PDB entry 8TQS | X-ray diffraction, 2.21 A resolution | chains D and H of the 3 polymer chains in the assembly

[Chain D]
Molecule: 30-nt DNA strand
Sequence (30 nucleotides; numbered 7 to 36; the number before each row is that of its first residue):
     7 AAGTCCGTGGTAGGGCAGGTTGGGGTGACT
Ion coordination: Mg2+: DG15, DG16, DG19, DG25, DG28

[Chain H]
Name: Thrombin heavy chain
Source organism: Homo sapiens
Reference sequence: P00734 (THRB_HUMAN); the construct lacks a stretch of the UniProt sequence and is renumbered around it, so the offset changes along the chain: 16-36 = UniProt 364-384; 37-60 = UniProt 386-409; 61-77 = UniProt 419-435; 78-97 = UniProt 437-456; 7 more segments
Amino-acid sequence (259 residues; row label = number of the first residue in the row; note: 4 numbers in that range are skipped by the numbering (no residue carries them; nothing is unmodelled there); a row labelled like 60A-60I holds insertion residues (60A, then the next letters in order)):
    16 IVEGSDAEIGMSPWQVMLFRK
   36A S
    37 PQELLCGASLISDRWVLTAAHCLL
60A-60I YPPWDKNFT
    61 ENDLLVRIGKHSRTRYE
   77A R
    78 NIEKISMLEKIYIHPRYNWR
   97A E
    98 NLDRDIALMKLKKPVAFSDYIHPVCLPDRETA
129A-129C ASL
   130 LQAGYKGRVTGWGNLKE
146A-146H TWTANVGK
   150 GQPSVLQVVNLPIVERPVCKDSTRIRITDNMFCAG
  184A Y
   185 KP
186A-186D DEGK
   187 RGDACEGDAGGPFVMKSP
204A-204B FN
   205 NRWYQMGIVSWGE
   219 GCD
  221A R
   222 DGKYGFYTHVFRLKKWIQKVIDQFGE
Unresolved in the structure: 146A-146H
Disulfides: Cys-42/Cys-58, Cys-168/Cys-182, Cys-191/Cys-220
Sequence notes: engineered mutation Ala-195 (Ser568 in P00734)
Ion coordination: Na+: Arg-221A, Lys-224
Small-molecule neighbours:
  - 4CC (N-[(2-{[(4-carbamimidoylphenyl)amino]methyl}-1-methyl-1H-benzimidazol-5-yl)carbonyl]-N-pyridin-2-yl-beta-alanine): His-57, Tyr-60A, Trp-60D, Arg-97, Glu-97A, Asn-98, Leu-99, Ile-174, Asp-189, Ala-190, Cys-191, Glu-192, Ala-195, Val-213, Ser-214, Trp-215, Gly-216, Glu-217, Gly-219, Cys-220, Gly-226
  - N-acetylglucosamine (NAG; 2-acetamido-2-deoxy-beta-D-glucopyranose): Leu-60, Pro-60B, Asn-60G
UniProt features mapped onto this chain:
  - region: Ala-183 to Val-200 (High affinity receptor-binding region which is also known as the TP508 peptide)
  - active site (Charge relay system): His-57, Asp-102
  - glycosylation: Asn-60G (N-linked (GlcNAc...) (complex) asparagine)
From the paper describing this entry:
  - binding site for 4CC: Asp-189

[Interface between chain D and chain H]
Pairs across the interface (40; chain D residue first):
  DG13(D) with Arg-93(H), salt bridge to the phosphate
  DG16(D) with Arg-93(H), base contact
  DT17(D) with Pro-92(H), hydrogen bond to the base; Arg-93(H), base contact; Tyr-94(H), hydrogen bond to the base; Asn-95(H), hydrogen bond to the phosphate; Trp-96(H), sugar contact; Arg-97(H), salt bridge to the phosphate; Glu-97A(H), phosphate contact
  DA18(D) with Pro-92(H), base contact
  DG25(D) with Lys-240(H), phosphate contact
  DT26(D) with Tyr-89(H), base contact; Ile-90(H), base contact; Pro-92(H), base contact; Trp-237(H), hydrogen bond to the base; Lys-240(H), sugar contact; Val-241(H), sugar contact; Phe-245(H), base contact
  DT27(D) with His-91(H), sugar contact; Pro-92(H), base contact; Arg-93(H), hydrogen bond to the phosphate; Trp-237(H), sugar contact
  DG28(D) with Arg-93(H), salt bridge to the phosphate; Arg-101(H), salt bridge to the phosphate
  DG29(D) with Arg-93(H), hydrogen bond to the base; Arg-101(H), hydrogen bond to the base
  DG30(D) with Arg-233(H), base contact
  DG31(D) with Arg-126(H), salt bridge to the phosphate; Asp-178(H), hydrogen bond to the base; Arg-233(H), hydrogen bond to the sugar
  DT32(D) with Arg-126(H), salt bridge to the phosphate; Leu-130(H), sugar contact; Ile-162(H), base contact; Arg-165(H), base contact; Phe-181(H), base contact; His-230(H), salt bridge to the phosphate; Phe-232(H), phosphate contact; Arg-233(H), salt bridge to the phosphate
  DG33(D) with Arg-126(H), salt bridge to the phosphate
  DC35(D) with Lys-169(H), salt bridge to the phosphate
Interface residues without a listed pair, chain H (29 interface residues in all): Ala-129, Gln-131, Val-163, Gln-244

[Summary]
14 residues of chain D and 29 residues of chain H are in contact, with 9 hydrogen bonds and 10 salt bridges.
Polar pairs include DT17(D)/Pro-92(H), DT17(D)/Tyr-94(H) and DT26(D)/Trp-237(H). Chain H binds compound 4CC
and N-acetylglucosamine. The paper reports a binding site for 4CC at Asp-189(H).
Here chain D is a 30-nt DNA strand and chain H is Thrombin heavy chain (Homo sapiens). Entry 8TQS (Complex of
human thrombin (S195A) bound to a bivalent inhibitor comprised of DNA Aptamer HD22 conjugated ...) was
determined by X-ray diffraction.
